1TQ2 - chain A; structure by X-ray diffraction, 2.70 A resolution.

# Chain A
Protein: interferon-inducible GTPase
From: Mus musculus
Reference sequence: Q9QZ85 (IIGP1_MOUSE); residue numbers follow UniProt; this construct covers 1-411
Chain sequence (422 residues; each row starts with the number of its first residue):
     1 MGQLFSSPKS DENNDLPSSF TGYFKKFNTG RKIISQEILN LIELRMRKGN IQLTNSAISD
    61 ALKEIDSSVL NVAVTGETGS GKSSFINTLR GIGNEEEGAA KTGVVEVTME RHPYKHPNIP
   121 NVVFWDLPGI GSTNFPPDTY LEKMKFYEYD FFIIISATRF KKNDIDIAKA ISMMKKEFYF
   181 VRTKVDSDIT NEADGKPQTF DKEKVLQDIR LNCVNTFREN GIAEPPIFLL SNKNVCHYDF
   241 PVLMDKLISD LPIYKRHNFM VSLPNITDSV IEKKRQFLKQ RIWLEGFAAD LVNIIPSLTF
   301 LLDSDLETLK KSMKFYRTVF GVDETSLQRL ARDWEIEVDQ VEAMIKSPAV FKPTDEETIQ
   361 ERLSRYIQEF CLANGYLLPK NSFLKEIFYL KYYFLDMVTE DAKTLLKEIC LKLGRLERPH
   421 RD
Disordered / not traced: 1-13, 195-201, 416-422
Construct notes: cloning artifact (412-422)
Residues lining bound ligands: GMP-PNP (GNP; phosphoaminophosphonic acid-guanylate ester): G76, E77, T78, G79, S80, G81, K82, S83, S84, T102, G103, V104, T183, K184, D186, S187, S231, N232, K233
Swiss-Prot annotation at these positions:
  - binding site (GDP): G79, G81, K82, S83, S84, T102, G103, K184, D186, S187, N232
  - modified residue ((Microbial infection) Phosphothreonine): T102, T108
  - lipidation: G2 (N-myristoyl glycine)

# Overview
Chain A binds GMP-PNP. Curated annotation (UniProt) lists 11 GDP-binding residues.
Chain A is interferon-inducible GTPase (Mus musculus); the structure, Crystal Structure of IIGP1: a paradigm
for interferon inducible p47 resistance GTPases, was determined by X-ray diffraction (same publication as
1TPZ, 1TQ4, 1TQ6 and 1TQD).
